Entry 5LMV (electron microscopy, 4.90 A resolution (low resolution: residue-level contacts below are approximate; hydrogen-bond / salt-bridge calls are withheld)); this record covers chains A and N of the 26 polymer chains in the assembly.

Chain A:
Molecule: 16S ribosomal RNA
Organism: Thermus thermophilus HB8
Sequence (1522 nucleotides; each row starts with the number of its first residue; note: 44 numbers in that range are skipped by the numbering (no residue carries them; nothing is unmodelled there); a row labelled like 189A-189L holds insertion residues (189A, then the next letters in order); numbering starts at 0):
     0 UUUGUUGGAG AGUUUGAUCC UGGCUCAGGG UGAACGCUGG CGGCGUGCCU AAGACAUGCA
    60 AGUCGUGCGG GCCG
    76 CGGGGUUUU
    88 ACUCCG
    96 UGGUCAGCGG CGGACGGGUG AGUAACGCGU GGGU
  129A G
   130 ACCUACCCGG AAGAGGGGGA CAACCCGGGG AAACUCGGGC UAAUCCCCCA UGUGGACCCG
189A-189L CCCCUUGGGGUG
   190 UGUCCAAAGG GCUUU
   216 GCCCGCUUCC GGAUGGGCCC GCGUCCCAUC AGCUAGUUGG UGGGGUAAUG GCCCACCAAG
   276 GCGACGACGG GUAGCCGGUC UGAGAGGAUG GCCGGCCACA GGGGCACUGA GACACGGGCC
   336 CCACUCCUAC GGGAGGCAGC AGUUAGGAAU CUUCCGCAAU GGGCGCAAGC CUGACGGAGC
   396 GACGCCGCUU GGAGGAAGAA GCCCUUCGGG GUGUAAACUC CUGA
   441 ACCCGGGACG AAACCCCC
   460 GA
   470 CGAGGGGA
   479 CUGACGGUAC CGGGGUAA
   498 UAGCGCCGGC CAACUCCGUG CCAGCAGCCG CGGUAAUACG GAGGGCGCGA GCGUUACCCG
   558 GAUUCACUGG GCGUAAAGGG CGUGUAGGCG GCCUGGGGCG UCCCAUGUGA AAGACCACGG
   618 CUCAACCGUG GGGGAGCGUG GGAUACGCUC AGGCUAGACG GUGGGAGAGG GUGGUGGAAU
   678 UCCCGGAGUA GCGGUGAAAU GCGCAGAUAC CGGGAGGAAC GCCGAUGGCG AAGGCAGCCA
   738 CCUGGUCCAC CCGUGACGCU GAGGCGCGAA AGCGUGGGGA GCAAACCGGA UUAGAUACCC
   798 GGGUAGUCCA CGCCCUAAAC GAUGCGCGCU AGGUCUCUGG GUCU
   848 CCUGGGGGCC GAAGCUAACG CGUUAAGCGC GCCGCCUGGG GAGUACGGCC GCAAGGCUGA
   908 AACUCAAAGG AAUUGACGGG GGCCCGCACA AGCGGUGGAG CAUGUGGUUU AAUUCGAAGC
   968 AACGCGAAGA ACCUUACCAG GCCUUGACAU GCUA
 1001A G
  1002 GGAACCCGGG UGAAAGCCUG GGGUGCCCC
1030A-1030D GCGA
  1031 GGGGAGCCCU AGCACAGGUG CUGCAUGGCC GUCGUCAGCU CGUGCCGUGA GGUGUUGGGU
  1091 UAAGUCCCGC AACGAGCGCA ACCCCCGCCG UUAGUUGCCA GCGGUUCGGC CGGGCACUCU
  1151 AACGGGACUG CCCGCG
  1168 AAAGCGGGAG GAAGGAGGGG ACGACGUCUG GUCAGCAUGG CCCUUACGGC CUGGGCGACA
  1228 CACGUGCUAC AAUGCCCACU ACAAAGCGAU GCCACCCGGC AACGGGGAGC UAAUCGCAAA
  1288 AAGGUGGGCC CAGUUCGGAU UGGGGUCUGC AACCCGACCC CAUGAAGCCG GAAUCGCUAG
  1348 UAAUCGCGGA UCAGCC
 1363A A
  1364 UGCCGCGGUG AAUACGUUCC CGGGCCUUGU ACACACCGCC CGUCACGCCA UGGGAGCGGG
  1424 CUCUACCCGA AGUCGCCGG
1442A-1442B GA
  1443 GCCUA
  1452 C
  1456 GGGCAGGCGC CGAGGGUAGG GCCCGUGACU GGGGCGAAGU CGUAACAAGG UAGCUGUACC
  1516 GGAAGGUGCG GCUGGAUCAC CUCCUUUCU
Unresolved in the structure: 0-4, 1543-1544

Chain N:
Protein: 30S ribosomal protein S14 type Z
Organism: Thermus thermophilus HB8
UniProt: Q5SHQ1 (RS14Z_THET8); residues 1-61 here = UniProt positions 1-61
Sequence (61 residues; row label = number of the first residue in the row):
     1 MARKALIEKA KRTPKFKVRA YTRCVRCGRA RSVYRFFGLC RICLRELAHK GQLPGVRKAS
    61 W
Unresolved in the structure: 1
Metal / ion sites: Zn2+: Cys27, Cys40, Cys43

Interface between chain A and chain N:
Residue-residue contacts - 69 pairs, chain A then chain N:
  G973(A) with Arg29(N); Arg41(N)
  A974(A) with Arg29(N); Arg31(N); Ser32(N); Arg41(N)
  A975(A) with Arg31(N); Ser32(N)
  G976(A) with Arg31(N)
  A977(A) with Arg31(N)
  C979(A) with Val18(N); Arg19(N)
  C980(A) with Val18(N); Arg19(N); Tyr21(N)
  U981(A) with Leu6(N); Glu8(N); Tyr21(N)
  U982(A) with Leu6(N); Arg23(N)
  A983(A) with Arg3(N)
  A994(A) with Ala5(N)
  A1015(A) with Lys15(N)
  A1016(A) with Lys15(N)
  G1048(A) with Arg3(N); Lys4(N)
  U1049(A) with Ala2(N); Arg3(N)
  G1058(A) with Glu46(N)
  C1059(A) with Arg45(N)
  C1060(A) with Arg45(N)
  C1114(A) with Ser60(N)
  C1115(A) with Trp61(N)
  G1186(A) with Trp61(N)
  G1187(A) with Ser60(N)
  A1188(A) with Lys58(N); Ser60(N)
  C1189(A) with Lys58(N)
  G1202(A) with Ala2(N); Cys27(N); Arg29(N); Ile42(N); Cys43(N)
  C1203(A) with Ala2(N); Cys27(N)
  A1204(A) with Lys4(N)
  G1216(A) with Arg3(N); Ala5(N)
  C1217(A) with Arg3(N); Ala5(N)
  U1219(A) with Lys15(N); Arg19(N)
  G1316(A) with Lys17(N); Val18(N)
  C1317(A) with Phe16(N); Lys17(N)
  A1318(A) with Val18(N)
  A1357(A) with Tyr34(N)
  U1358(A) with Val33(N); Tyr34(N); Arg35(N); Phe36(N)
  C1359(A) with Thr22(N); Arg35(N)
  A1360(A) with Val18(N); Ala20(N); Arg35(N)
  G1368(A) with Trp61(N)
  C1369(A) with Trp61(N)
Interface residues without a listed pair, chain A (42 interface residues in all): G1047, C1113, C1218
Interface residues without a listed pair, chain N (35 interface residues in all): Arg26, Ala30, Arg57, Ala59

Overview:
The interface between chain A and chain N involves 42 residues on one side and 35 on the other. Cys27(N),
Cys40(N) and Cys43(N) coordinate Zn2+.
Here chain A is 16S ribosomal RNA and chain N is 30S ribosomal protein S14 type Z, both from Thermus
thermophilus HB8. Entry 5LMV (Structure of bacterial 30S-IF1-IF2-IF3-mRNA-tRNA translation pre-initiation
complex(state-III)) was determined by electron microscopy, deposited together with 5LMN, 5LMO, 5LMP, 5LMQ,
5LMR, 5LMS, 5LMT and 5LMU.
